PDB entry 8DWX | electron microscopy, 3.27 A resolution | chains P and H of the 20 polymer chains in the assembly

== Chain P ==
Molecule: E2 glycoprotein
From: Chikungunya virus strain Senegal 37997
Reference sequence: Q5XXP3 (POLS_CHIK3); residues 5-423 here correspond to UniProt positions 330-748 (UniProt number = residue number + 325)
Amino-acid sequence (419 residues; each row starts with the number of its first residue):
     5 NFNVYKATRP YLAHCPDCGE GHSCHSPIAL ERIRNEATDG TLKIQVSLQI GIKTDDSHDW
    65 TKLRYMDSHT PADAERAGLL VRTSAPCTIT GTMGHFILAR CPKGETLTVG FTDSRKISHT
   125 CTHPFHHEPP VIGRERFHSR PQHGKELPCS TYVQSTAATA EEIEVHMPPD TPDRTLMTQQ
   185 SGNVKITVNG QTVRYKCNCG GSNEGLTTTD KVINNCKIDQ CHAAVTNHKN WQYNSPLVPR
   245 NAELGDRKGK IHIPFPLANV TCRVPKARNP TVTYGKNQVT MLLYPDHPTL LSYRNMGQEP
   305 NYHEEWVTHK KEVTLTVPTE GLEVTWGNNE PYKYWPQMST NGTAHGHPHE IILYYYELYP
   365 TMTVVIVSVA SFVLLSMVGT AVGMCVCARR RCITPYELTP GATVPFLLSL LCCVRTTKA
Unresolved in the structure: 419-423
Disulfide bonds: Cys19-Cys125, Cys22-Cys28, Cys91-Cys105, Cys153-Cys266, Cys201-Cys225, Cys203-Cys220, Cys396-Cys417
Glycans and other covalent adducts: N-acetylglucosamine (NAG) linked to Asn263, Asn345
What the authors report for this chain:
  - specificity-determining residues: Asn187
  - mutagenesis - N187D: decreased binding to 506.C01 (proposed by the authors, not directly observed)
  - mutagenesis - T213S, T213V: decreased binding to 506.A08 (proposed by the authors, not directly observed)

== Chain H ==
Molecule: 506.C01 heavy chain
From: Homo sapiens
Amino-acid sequence (128 residues; row label = number of the first residue in the row):
     1 QVQLQESGPG LVKPSQTLSL TCTVSGGSIS SDDYYWTWIR LPPGKGLEWI GYIFYTGGTY
    61 YNPSLKSRVT ISLDRSKNQF SLKLSSVTAA DTAVYFCARA PETYCSTTNC YKGYFDSWGQ
   121 GTLVTVSS
Disulfide bonds: Cys22-Cys97, Cys105-Cys110

== How chain P and chain H interact ==
Pairs across the interface (14; chain P residue first):
  Gln184(P) - Phe54(H)
  Gln184(P) - Gly58(H)
  Ser185(P) - Asp32(H)  hydrogen bond (side chain-backbone)
  Ser185(P) - Phe54(H)
  Ser185(P) - Glu102(H)
  Asn187(P) - Tyr35(H)
  Asn187(P) - Lys112(H)
  Lys189(P) - Thr59(H)
  Asp214(P) - Tyr60(H)
  Val216(P) - Tyr52(H)
  Asn218(P) - Lys112(H)
  Asn219(P) - Tyr104(H)
  Asn219(P) - Cys105(H)  hydrogen bond (side chain-backbone)
  Lys221(P) - Tyr104(H)
Interface residues without a listed pair, chain H (12 interface residues in all): Lys66
From the paper, about this interface:
  - epitope / paratope residues, chain P: Asn187(P)

== In short ==
Chain P and chain H form an interface of 9 and 12 residues respectively; the contacts include 2 hydrogen
bonds. Polar pairs include Ser185(P)-Asp32(H) and Asn219(P)-Cys105(H). N-acetylglucosamine is covalently
linked to Asn263(P) and Asn345(P). The paper reports that T213S and T213V of chain P reduce binding to
506.A08; the epitope/paratope residue Asn187(P).
Chain P is E2 glycoprotein (Chikungunya virus strain Senegal 37997) and chain H is 506.C01 heavy chain (Homo
sapiens); the structure, Chikungunya VLP in complex with neutralizing Fab 506.C01 (asymmetric unit), was
determined by electron microscopy, deposited together with 8DWY.
